PDB entry 7JY6 | electron microscopy, 2.50 A resolution | chains F and U of the 11 polymer chains in the assembly

[Chain F]
Molecule: Protein RecA
Source organism: Escherichia coli
Reference sequence: A0A376NU07 (A0A376NU07_ECOLX); residues 0-333 here correspond to UniProt positions 1-334 (UniProt number = residue number + 1)
Amino-acid sequence (334 residues; each row starts with the number of its first residue; numbering starts at 0):
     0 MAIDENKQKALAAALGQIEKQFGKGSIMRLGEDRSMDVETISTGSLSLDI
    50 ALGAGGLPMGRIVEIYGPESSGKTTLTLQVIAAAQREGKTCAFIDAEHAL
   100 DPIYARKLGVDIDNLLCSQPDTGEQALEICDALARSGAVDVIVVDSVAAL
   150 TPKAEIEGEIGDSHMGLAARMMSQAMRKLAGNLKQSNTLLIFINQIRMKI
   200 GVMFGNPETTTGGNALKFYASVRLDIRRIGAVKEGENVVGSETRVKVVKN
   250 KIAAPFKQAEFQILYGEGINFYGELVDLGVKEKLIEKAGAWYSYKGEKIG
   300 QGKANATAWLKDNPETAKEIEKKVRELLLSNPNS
Disordered / not traced: 0
Metal / ion sites: Mg2+: Thr73 (together with ATP-gamma-S)
Small-molecule neighbours:
  - ATP-gamma-S (AGS; phosphothiophosphoric acid-adenylate ester), molecule 1: Pro67, Glu68, Ser69, Ser70, Gly71, Lys72, Thr73, Thr74, Glu96, Asp100, Tyr103, Ser240, Tyr264
  - ATP-gamma-S (AGS), molecule 2: Phe217, Lys248, Asn249, Lys250, Ile251, Ala252, Ala253, Pro254
Reported in the primary citation:
  - mutagenesis - K286N, K302N: decreased binding to dsDNA (citing earlier work)

[Chain U]
Molecule: 45-nt DNA strand
Sequence (45 nucleotides; each row starts with the number of its first residue):
     1 TTTTTTTTTTTTTTTTTTTTTTTTTTTTTTTTTTTTTTTTTTTTT

[How chain F and chain U interact]
Pairs across the interface - 13 pairs, chain F then chain U:
  Phe203(F) with DT14(U), base contact
  Gly204(F) with DT14(U), base contact; DT17(U), base contact
  Asn205(F) with DT17(U), hydrogen bond to the phosphate
  Pro206(F) with DT17(U), base contact
  Arg226(F) with DT18(U), hydrogen bond to the phosphate; DT19(U), salt bridge to the phosphate
  Arg227(F) with DT20(U), base contact; DT21(U), salt bridge to the phosphate
  Ile228(F) with DT20(U), sugar contact
  Gly229(F) with DT20(U), sugar contact
  Arg243(F) with DT20(U), base contact
  Lys245(F) with DT18(U), salt bridge to the phosphate
Interface residues without a listed pair, chain F (13 interface residues in all): Pro67, Glu207, Ala230
Interface residues without a listed pair, chain U (8 interface residues in all): DT13, DT16

[Summary]
The interface between chain F and chain U involves 13 residues on one side and 8 on the other, with 2 hydrogen
bonds and 3 salt bridges. Polar pairs include Asn205(F)-DT17(U), Arg226(F)-DT18(U) and Arg226(F)-DT19(U).
Ligands of chain F: ATP-gamma-S. The paper reports that K286N and K302N of chain F reduce binding to dsDNA.
Here chain F is Protein RecA (Escherichia coli) and chain U is a 45-nt DNA strand. Entry 7JY6 (Analysis of a
strand exchange reaction with a mini filament of 9-RecA, oligo(dT)27 primary ssDNA, non-homologous ...) was
determined by electron microscopy together with 7JY7, 7JY8 and 7JY9 from the same study.
